Entry 8UCL (electron microscopy, 3.18 A resolution); this record covers chains c and d of the 10 polymer chains in the assembly.

[Chain c]
Molecule: Cytochrome c oxidase subunit 3
Source organism: Komagataella pastoris
UniProtKB: F2R0J6 (F2R0J6_KOMPC); residue numbers follow UniProt; this construct covers 1-268
Sequence (268 residues; each row starts with the number of its first residue):
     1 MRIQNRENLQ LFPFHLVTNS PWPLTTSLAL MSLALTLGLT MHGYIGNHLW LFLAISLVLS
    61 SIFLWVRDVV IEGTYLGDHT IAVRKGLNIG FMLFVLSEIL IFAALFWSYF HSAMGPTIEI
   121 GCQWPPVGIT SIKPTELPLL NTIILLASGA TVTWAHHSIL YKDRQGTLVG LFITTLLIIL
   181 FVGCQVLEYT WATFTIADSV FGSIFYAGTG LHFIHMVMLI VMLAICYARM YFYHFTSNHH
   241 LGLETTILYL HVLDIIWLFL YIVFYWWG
Construct notes: conflict I45 (Met in F2R0J6), I55 (Met in F2R0J6), I62 (Met in F2R0J6), I81 (Met in F2R0J6), I89 (Met in F2R0J6), I101 (Met in F2R0J6), I120 (Met in F2R0J6), I129 (Met in F2R0J6), I132 (Met in F2R0J6), I143 (Met in F2R0J6), I247 (Met in F2R0J6), L248 (Thr in F2R0J6)
Residues lining bound ligands:
  - phosphatidylethanolamine (PTY), molecule 1: H15, V17, L30, I62, W65, V66, V69, E72, H79, V83, L87, G90, F94
  - phosphatidylethanolamine (PTY), molecule 2: L59, I62, F63, V66, V69, V70, G73, T74, H79, L87, F91, E98, M218, V221, M222, I225, R229, H234, F235, H239, H240, L241, G242

[Chain d]
Molecule: Cytochrome c oxidase subunit 4
Source organism: Komagataella pastoris
UniProtKB: F2QT92 (F2QT92_KOMPC); numbering as in UniProt (aligned over 44-160)
Sequence (117 residues; each row starts with the number of its first residue):
    44 QFKTATSIAE VEGLENLVGP GAKTGTVPTD LEQATGLERY ELLGKLEGIE VFDETPLEAV
   104 RKGTMKDPIL IDSYDDYRYV GCTGVPADSH NIEWLKPTTE KNARCWECGS VYKLNFL
Ion coordination: Zn2+: C125, H133, C148, C151

[How chain c and chain d interact]
Contacting residue pairs (46):
  M1(c) - D96(d)
  M1(c) - Y117(d)  hydrogen bond (backbone-side chain)
  R2(c) - D115(d)  salt bridge
  I3(c) - I51(d)  hydrophobic
  I3(c) - I92(d)  hydrophobic
  N5(c) - E55(d)
  R6(c) - Y83(d)
  R6(c) - V94(d)  hydrogen bond (side chain-backbone)
  R6(c) - F95(d)
  R6(c) - Y117(d)
  N8(c) - E55(d)  hydrogen bond (side chain-backbone)
  L9(c) - G56(d)
  L9(c) - Y83(d)  hydrophobic
  Q10(c) - L80(d)
  Q10(c) - F95(d)
  L11(c) - F95(d)
  L11(c) - Y117(d)  hydrophobic
  F12(c) - L80(d)
  F12(c) - F95(d)
  P13(c) - F95(d)  hydrophobic
  G73(c) - E81(d)
  Y75(c) - T78(d)  hydrogen bond (backbone-side chain)
  L76(c) - T78(d)  hydrogen bond (backbone-side chain)
  L76(c) - G79(d)
  G77(c) - T78(d)  hydrogen bond (backbone-side chain)
  G77(c) - G79(d)  hydrogen bond (backbone-backbone)
  G77(c) - L80(d)  hydrogen bond (backbone-backbone)
  G77(c) - E81(d)
  D78(c) - E81(d)
  H79(c) - E81(d)  hydrogen bond (backbone-side chain)
  T80(c) - L80(d)
  T80(c) - E84(d)
  I81(c) - E84(d)
  I81(c) - K88(d)
  K162(c) - T72(d)  hydrogen bond
  Y233(c) - T67(d)
  Y233(c) - G68(d)  hydrogen bond (side chain-backbone)
  Y233(c) - T69(d)
  F235(c) - P71(d)
  T236(c) - P71(d)
  T236(c) - T72(d)
  T236(c) - D73(d)  hydrogen bond
  S237(c) - V70(d)
  S237(c) - P71(d)  hydrogen bond (backbone-backbone)
  N238(c) - D73(d)
  H239(c) - E81(d)
Also at the interface, not in a pair above, chain c (31 interface residues in all): E7, I159, D163, R164, M230
Also at the interface, not in a pair above, chain d (28 interface residues in all): V54, L60, Q76, R121, L160

[Overview]
31 residues of chain c face 28 of chain d across their interface; the contacts include 13 hydrogen bonds and 1
salt bridge. Polar pairs include R2(c)-D115(d), M1(c)-Y117(d) and R6(c)-V94(d). Ligands of chain c:
phosphatidylethanolamine.
Chain c is Cytochrome c oxidase subunit 3 and chain d is Cytochrome c oxidase subunit 4, both from
Komagataella pastoris; the structure, Komagataella pastoris Cytochrome c oxidase in complex with human VMAT2
and Tetrabenazine, was determined by electron microscopy.
